PDB entry 1ADU | X-ray diffraction, 3.00 A resolution | chains A and B

# Chain A (and B)
Molecule: Adenovirus single-stranded DNA-binding protein
Source organism: Human adenovirus 5
Notes: fragment: c-terminal domain, residues 174 - 529; chain B of this document is another copy of the same molecule, construct and numbering; everything in this record applies to it too
UniProt: P03265 (DNB2_ADE05); residues 174-529 here = UniProt positions 174-529
Amino-acid sequence (356 residues; each row starts with the number of its first residue):
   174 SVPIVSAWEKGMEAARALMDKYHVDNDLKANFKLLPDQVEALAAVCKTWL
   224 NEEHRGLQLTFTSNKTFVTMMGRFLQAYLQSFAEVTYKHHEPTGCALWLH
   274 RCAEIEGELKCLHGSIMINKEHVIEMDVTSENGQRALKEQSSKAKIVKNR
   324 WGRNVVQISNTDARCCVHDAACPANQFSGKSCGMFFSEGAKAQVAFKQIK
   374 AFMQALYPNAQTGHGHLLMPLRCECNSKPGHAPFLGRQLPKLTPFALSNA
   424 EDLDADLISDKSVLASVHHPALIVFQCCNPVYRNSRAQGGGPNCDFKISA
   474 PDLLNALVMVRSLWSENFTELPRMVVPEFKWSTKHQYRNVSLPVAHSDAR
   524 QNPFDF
Unresolved in the structure: 174-179, 294-334, 401-405, 427-432, 454-464 (chain B: 174-179, 293-334, 344-349, 401-405, 454-464)
Differences from the reference sequence: conflict Asn237 (Lys in P03265)
Ion coordination: Zn2+ site 1: Cys284, His286, Cys339, Cys355; Zn2+ site 2: Cys396, Cys398, Cys450, Cys467
UniProt features mapped onto this chain:
  - region: Ile297 to Ile331 (Flexible loop), Val513 to Phe529 (C-terminal arm, DBP binding)
  - binding site (Zn(2+)): Cys284, His286, Cys339, Cys355, Cys396, Cys398, Cys450, Cys467
  - modified residue: Tyr195 (Phosphotyrosine)

# Chain A / chain B interface
Pairs across the interface - 58 pairs, chain A then chain B:
  His262(A) with Asp427(B), salt bridge
  Pro406(A) with Leu426(B), hydrophobic
  Leu408(A) with Gln231(B)
  Thr506(A) with Asp425(B)
  Arg511(A) with Asn422(B); Ala423(B); Leu426(B)
  Val513(A) with Asn422(B), hydrogen bond (backbone-side chain)
  Ser514(A) with Gln231(B); Leu232(B); Thr233(B), hydrogen bond
  Leu515(A) with Gln231(B), hydrogen bond (backbone-side chain); Thr233(B); Ala423(B), hydrophobic; Leu426(B), hydrophobic
  Pro516(A) with Thr233(B); Phe375(B); Ser439(B); Leu445(B), hydrophobic; Pro474(B), hydrophobic
  Val517(A) with Val436(B), hydrophobic; Asn478(B), hydrogen bond (backbone-side chain)
  Ala518(A) with Phe375(B), hydrophobic; Leu379(B), hydrophobic; Ser435(B), hydrogen bond (backbone-side chain); Asn478(B)
  His519(A) with Leu379(B); Asn478(B), hydrogen bond; Val481(B); Met482(B)
  Asp521(A) with Tyr380(B), hydrogen bond; Val481(B); Arg484(B), salt bridge
  Arg523(A) with Tyr380(B); Arg484(B)
  Gln524(A) with Tyr380(B); Asn382(B); Ala383(B)
  Asn525(A) with Ala383(B); Gln384(B), hydrogen bond (side chain-backbone); Thr385(B)
  Pro526(A) with Met376(B), hydrophobic; Tyr380(B), hydrophobic; Ala383(B); Thr385(B); Gly386(B); Arg484(B), hydrogen bond (backbone-side chain)
  Phe527(A) with Leu270(B), hydrophobic; Met376(B), hydrophobic; Gly386(B); Leu391(B), hydrophobic
  Asp528(A) with Met497(B); Val498(B)
  Phe529(A) with Leu270(B), hydrophobic; Thr385(B); His389(B); Arg496(B), hydrogen bond (backbone-side chain); Glu501(B)
Other interface residues (no listed pair), chain A (21 interface residues in all): Ser520
Other interface residues (no listed pair), chain B (40 interface residues in all): Leu230, Phe234, Leu420, Leu477, Leu480, Ser485, Val499

# Overview
21 residues of chain A face 40 of chain B across their interface, with 10 hydrogen bonds and 2 salt bridges.
Polar pairs include His262(A)-Asp427(B), Asp521(A)-Arg484(B) and Val513(A)-Asn422(B). From UniProt: 8
Zn2+-binding residues on chain A.
Both chains are Adenovirus single-stranded DNA-binding protein (Human adenovirus 5). Entry 1ADU (Early E2A
DNA-binding protein) was determined by X-ray diffraction, deposited together with 1ADV.
